Entry 4INP (X-ray diffraction, 2.30 A resolution); this record covers chain A.

Chain A:
Molecule: Iron (III) ABC transporter, periplasmic iron-binding protein
From: Helicobacter pylori
UniProt: B5Z9J2 (B5Z9J2_HELPG); residues 34-335 here correspond to UniProt positions 32-333 (UniProt number = residue number - 2)
Amino-acid sequence (334 residues; each row starts with the number of its first residue):
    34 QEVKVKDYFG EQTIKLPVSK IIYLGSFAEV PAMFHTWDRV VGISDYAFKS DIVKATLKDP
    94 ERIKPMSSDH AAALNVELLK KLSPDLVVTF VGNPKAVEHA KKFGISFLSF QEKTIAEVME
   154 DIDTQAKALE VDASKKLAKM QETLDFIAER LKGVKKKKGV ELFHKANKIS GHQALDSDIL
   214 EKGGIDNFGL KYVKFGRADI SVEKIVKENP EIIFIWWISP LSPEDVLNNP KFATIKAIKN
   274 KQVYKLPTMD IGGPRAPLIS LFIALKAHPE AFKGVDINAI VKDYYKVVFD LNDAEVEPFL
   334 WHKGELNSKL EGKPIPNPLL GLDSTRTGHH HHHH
Unresolved in the structure: 34, 335-367
Differences from the reference sequence: engineered mutation A104 (Val102 in B5Z9J2); expression tag (336-367)
Ion coordination: Ni2+ site 1 near H103 (its only coordinating residue here); Ni2+ site 2: E153 (together with acetate ion)

Summary:
Chain A is Iron (III) ABC transporter, periplasmic iron-binding protein (Helicobacter pylori); the structure,
The crystal structure of Helicobacter pylori Ceue (HP1561) with Ni(II) bound, was determined by X-ray
diffraction, deposited together with 4LS3 and 4INO.
